PDB entry 3FF9 | X-ray diffraction, 1.80 A resolution | chains A and B

Chain A (and B):
Name: Killer cell lectin-like receptor subfamily G member 1
Source organism: Mus musculus
Notes: fragment: C-type lectin domain; chain B of this document is another copy of the same molecule, construct and numbering; everything in this record applies to it too
UniProtKB: O88713 (KLRG1_MOUSE); the author numbering skips numbers that UniProt does not, so the offset changes along the chain: 75-151 = UniProt 75-151; 153-189 = UniProt 152-188
Sequence (115 residues; row label = number of the first residue in the row; note: 1 number in that range is skipped by the numbering (no residue carries it; nothing is unmodelled there)):
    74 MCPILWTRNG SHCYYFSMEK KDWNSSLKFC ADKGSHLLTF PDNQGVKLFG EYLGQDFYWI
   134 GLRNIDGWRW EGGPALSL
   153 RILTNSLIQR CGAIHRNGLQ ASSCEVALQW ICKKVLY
Disulfides: Cys-75/Cys-86, Cys-103/Cys-184, Cys-163/Cys-176
Sequence notes: expression tag (74)

How chain A and chain B interact:
Contacting residue pairs (19; chain A residue first):
  Ala-104(A) / Glu-144(B)
  Ala-104(A) / Gly-145(B)  hydrogen bond (backbone-backbone)
  Asp-105(A) / Arg-136(B)  salt bridge
  Asp-105(A) / Glu-144(B)
  Gly-107(A) / Arg-142(B)
  Gly-107(A) / Gly-145(B)
  Gly-107(A) / Gly-146(B)
  Ser-108(A) / Gly-145(B)
  His-109(A) / Gly-145(B)  hydrogen bond (side chain-backbone)
  Arg-136(A) / Ala-104(B)  hydrogen bond (side chain-backbone)
  Arg-136(A) / Gly-107(B)
  Ile-138(A) / Ala-104(B)
  Ile-138(A) / Asp-105(B)
  Ile-138(A) / Gly-107(B)
  Asp-139(A) / Tyr-189(B)  hydrogen bond
  Arg-142(A) / Val-187(B)
  Arg-142(A) / Tyr-189(B)
  Gly-145(A) / Val-187(B)
  Gly-146(A) / Val-187(B)
Also at the interface, not in a pair above, chain A (12 interface residues in all): Lys-106
Also at the interface, not in a pair above, chain B (12 interface residues in all): Lys-106, Trp-143

Overview:
Chain A and chain B each contribute 12 residues to their interface; the contacts include 4 hydrogen bonds and
1 salt bridge. Among the polar pairs are Asp-105(A)/Arg-136(B), His-109(A)/Gly-145(B) and
Arg-136(A)/Ala-104(B).
Chain A and chain B are both Killer cell lectin-like receptor subfamily G member 1 (Mus musculus); the
structure, Structure of NK cell receptor KLRG1, was determined by X-ray diffraction together with 3FF7 and
3FF8 from the same study.
